Entry 4L57 (X-ray diffraction, 1.08 A resolution); this record covers chain A.

Chain A:
Protein: 5'(3')-deoxyribonucleotidase, cytosolic type
Organism: Homo sapiens
Notes: EC 3.1.3.-
Reference sequence: Q8TCD5 (NT5C_HUMAN); residues 1-195 here = UniProt positions 1-195
Chain sequence (195 residues; each row starts with the number of its first residue):
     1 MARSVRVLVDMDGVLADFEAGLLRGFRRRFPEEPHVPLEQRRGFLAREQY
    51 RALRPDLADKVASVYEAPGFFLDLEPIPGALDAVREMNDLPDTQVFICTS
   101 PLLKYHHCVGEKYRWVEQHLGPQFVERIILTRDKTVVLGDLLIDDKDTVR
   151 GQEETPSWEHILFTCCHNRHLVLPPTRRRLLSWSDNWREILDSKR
Disordered / not traced: 1-3
Ion coordination: Mg2+: Asp10, Asp12, Asp145 (together with phosphate ion); Na+: Asn88, Leu90, Thr93
Swiss-Prot annotation at these positions:
  - active site: Asp10 (Nucleophile), Asp12 (Proton donor)
  - binding site (Mg(2+)): Asp10, Asp12, Asp145
  - binding site (substrate): Phe18, Phe44, Tyr65, Thr99, Lys134
  - modified residue: Ser182 (Phosphoserine)

Summary:
Asp10, Asp12 and Asp145 coordinate Mg2+. The Na+ site is built by Asn88, Leu90 and Thr93. From UniProt:
active-site residues Asp10 and Asp12, 3 Mg2+-binding residues and 5 substrate-binding residues.
Chain A is 5'(3')-deoxyribonucleotidase, cytosolic type (Homo sapiens); the structure, High resolutin
structure of human cytosolic 5'(3')-deoxyribonucleotidase, was determined by X-ray diffraction, deposited
together with 4L6A.
